Entry 8IOA (electron microscopy, 2.63 A resolution); this record covers chains A and B.

[Chain A (and B)]
Protein: Probable phosphoketolase
Source organism: Synechococcus elongatus (strain ATCC 33912 / PCC 7942 / FACHB-805)
Notes: chain B of this document is another copy of the same molecule, construct and numbering; everything in this record applies to it too
UniProtKB: A0A8T9U4A0 (A0A8T9U4A0_SYNEL); residue numbers follow UniProt; this construct covers 1-796
Amino-acid sequence (796 residues; numbered 1 to 796; the number before each row is that of its first residue):
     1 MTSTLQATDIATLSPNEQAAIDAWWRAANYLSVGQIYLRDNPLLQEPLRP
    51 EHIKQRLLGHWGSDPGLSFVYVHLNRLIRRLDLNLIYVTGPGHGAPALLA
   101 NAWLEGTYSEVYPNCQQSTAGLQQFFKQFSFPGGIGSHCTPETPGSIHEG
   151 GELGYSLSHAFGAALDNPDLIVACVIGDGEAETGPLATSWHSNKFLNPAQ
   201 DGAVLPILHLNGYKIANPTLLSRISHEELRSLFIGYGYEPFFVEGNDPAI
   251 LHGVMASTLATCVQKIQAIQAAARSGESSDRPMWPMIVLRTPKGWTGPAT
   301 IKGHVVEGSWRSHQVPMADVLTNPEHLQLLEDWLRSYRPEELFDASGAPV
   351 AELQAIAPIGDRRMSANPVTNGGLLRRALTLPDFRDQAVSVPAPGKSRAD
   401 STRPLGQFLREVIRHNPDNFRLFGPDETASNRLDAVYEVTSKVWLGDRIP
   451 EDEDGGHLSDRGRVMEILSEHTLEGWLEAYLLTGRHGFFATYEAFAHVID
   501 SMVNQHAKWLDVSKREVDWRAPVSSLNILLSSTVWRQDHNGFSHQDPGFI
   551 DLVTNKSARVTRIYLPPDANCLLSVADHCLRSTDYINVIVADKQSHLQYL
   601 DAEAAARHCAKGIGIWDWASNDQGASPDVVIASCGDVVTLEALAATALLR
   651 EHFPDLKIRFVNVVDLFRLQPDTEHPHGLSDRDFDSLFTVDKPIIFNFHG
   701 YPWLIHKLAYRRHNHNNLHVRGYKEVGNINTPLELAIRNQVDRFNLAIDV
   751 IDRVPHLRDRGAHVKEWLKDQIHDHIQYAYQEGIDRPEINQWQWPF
Unresolved in the structure: 1-8
Metal / ion sites: Mg2+: Asp178, Asn211, Tyr213 (together with thiamine diphosphate)
Residues lining bound ligands:
  - thiamine diphosphate (TPP), molecule 1: Ser63, Pro91, His93, Gly151, Glu152, Leu153, Gly177, Asp178, Gly179, Glu180, Thr183, His209, Asn211, Tyr213, Lys214, Ile215, Thr219, Lys293, His313
  - thiamine diphosphate (TPP), molecule 2: Asp426, Glu427, Leu468, Glu470, Phe495

[How chain A and chain B interact]
Pairs across the interface (193):
  Arg39(A) - Glu782(B)  salt bridge
  Gln55(A) - Glu782(B)
  Arg56(A) - Ile729(B)
  Arg56(A) - Asn730(B)  hydrogen bond (side chain-backbone)
  Arg56(A) - Thr731(B)
  Arg56(A) - Pro732(B)
  Leu58(A) - Gln537(B)
  Leu58(A) - His539(B)
  Leu58(A) - Ile729(B)  hydrophobic
  His60(A) - His539(B)  hydrogen bond (side chain-backbone)
  His60(A) - Asn540(B)
  Lys127(A) - Tyr780(B)
  Phe131(A) - Ile729(B)
  Phe131(A) - Tyr780(B)
  Phe131(A) - Gln781(B)
  Phe131(A) - Glu782(B)
  Phe131(A) - Gly783(B)
  Pro132(A) - Ile729(B)
  Pro132(A) - Thr731(B)
  Pro132(A) - Glu734(B)
  Pro132(A) - Ala779(B)
  Pro132(A) - Tyr780(B)  hydrophobic
  Pro132(A) - Gly783(B)
  Gly133(A) - Tyr780(B)
  Gly134(A) - Asn728(B)
  Gly134(A) - Ile729(B)
  Ile135(A) - Asn728(B)
  Ile135(A) - Ile729(B)
  Gly136(A) - Asn728(B)
  His138(A) - Gly541(B)  hydrogen bond (side chain-backbone)
  Thr140(A) - Asn728(B)
  Gly151(A) - Phe542(B)
  Glu152(A) - Phe495(B)
  Glu152(A) - Val498(B)
  Glu152(A) - Phe542(B)
  Gly179(A) - Leu468(B)
  Glu182(A) - Thr188(B)  hydrogen bond (backbone-side chain)
  Glu182(A) - Ile467(B)
  Glu182(A) - Leu468(B)  hydrogen bond (side chain-backbone)
  Glu182(A) - Ser469(B)
  Thr183(A) - Thr188(B)  hydrogen bond (backbone-side chain)
  Thr183(A) - Leu468(B)
  Thr183(A) - Ser469(B)
  Gly184(A) - Gly184(B)
  Gly184(A) - Thr188(B)  hydrogen bond (backbone-side chain)
  Gly184(A) - Ser469(B)
  Ala187(A) - Ala187(B)  hydrophobic
  Ala187(A) - Thr188(B)
  Thr188(A) - Glu182(B)  hydrogen bond (side chain-backbone)
  Thr188(A) - Thr183(B)  hydrogen bond (side chain-backbone)
  Thr188(A) - Gly184(B)  hydrogen bond (side chain-backbone)
  Thr188(A) - Ala187(B)
  His191(A) - Leu220(B)
  Lys194(A) - Leu220(B)
  Lys194(A) - Ile224(B)
  Phe195(A) - Leu220(B)  hydrophobic
  Tyr213(A) - Ile449(B)
  Tyr213(A) - Asp452(B)  hydrogen bond
  Lys214(A) - Asp426(B)
  Lys214(A) - Leu468(B)
  Ile215(A) - Asp426(B)
  Ala216(A) - Asp426(B)
  Asn217(A) - Asp426(B)  hydrogen bond (backbone-side chain)
  Asn217(A) - Lys442(B)
  Asn217(A) - Leu458(B)
  Pro218(A) - Trp444(B)
  Pro218(A) - Leu458(B)  hydrophobic
  Thr219(A) - Trp444(B)
  Leu220(A) - His191(B)
  Leu220(A) - Phe195(B)  hydrophobic
  Leu220(A) - Trp444(B)  hydrophobic
  Arg223(A) - Trp444(B)
  Arg223(A) - Asp447(B)
  Arg223(A) - Ile449(B)
  Arg223(A) - Asp452(B)  salt bridge
  Ile224(A) - Lys194(B)
  Glu228(A) - Gly235(B)
  Glu228(A) - Arg281(B)  salt bridge
  Glu228(A) - Met283(B)
  Ser231(A) - Ser231(B)
  Leu232(A) - Leu232(B)  hydrophobic
  Leu232(A) - Gly235(B)
  Leu232(A) - Tyr236(B)  hydrophobic
  Gly235(A) - Glu228(B)
  Gly235(A) - Leu232(B)
  Tyr236(A) - Leu232(B)  hydrophobic
  Tyr236(A) - Tyr236(B)  hydrogen bond
  Arg281(A) - Glu228(B)  salt bridge
  Met283(A) - Glu228(B)
  His304(A) - Asp454(B)  salt bridge
  Gly308(A) - Glu451(B)
  Trp310(A) - Gly455(B)
  Trp310(A) - Gly456(B)
  Arg311(A) - Asp454(B)
  Arg311(A) - Gly455(B)
  His313(A) - Asn540(B)
  Gln314(A) - His539(B)  hydrogen bond
  Asp426(A) - Lys214(B)
  Asp426(A) - Ile215(B)
  Asp426(A) - Ala216(B)
  Asp426(A) - Asn217(B)  hydrogen bond (side chain-backbone)
  Lys442(A) - Asn217(B)
  Trp444(A) - Pro218(B)
  Trp444(A) - Thr219(B)
  Trp444(A) - Leu220(B)  hydrophobic
  Trp444(A) - Arg223(B)
  Asp447(A) - Arg223(B)
  Ile449(A) - Tyr213(B)
  Ile449(A) - Arg223(B)
  Glu451(A) - Gly308(B)
  Asp452(A) - Tyr213(B)  hydrogen bond
  Asp452(A) - Arg223(B)  salt bridge
  Asp454(A) - Arg311(B)
  Gly455(A) - Arg311(B)
  Gly456(A) - Trp310(B)
  Leu458(A) - Asn217(B)
  Leu458(A) - Pro218(B)  hydrophobic
  Glu466(A) - Asn217(B)
  Ile467(A) - Glu182(B)
  Leu468(A) - Gly179(B)
  Leu468(A) - Glu182(B)  hydrogen bond (backbone-side chain)
  Leu468(A) - Thr183(B)
  Leu468(A) - Lys214(B)
  Ser469(A) - Glu182(B)
  Ser469(A) - Thr183(B)
  Ser469(A) - Gly184(B)
  Phe495(A) - Glu152(B)
  His497(A) - Asn504(B)  hydrogen bond
  His497(A) - Leu552(B)
  Val498(A) - Glu152(B)
  Asp500(A) - His497(B)
  Asp500(A) - Asp500(B)
  Asp500(A) - Leu552(B)
  Asn504(A) - Asp546(B)
  Gln505(A) - Phe542(B)
  Lys508(A) - Phe542(B)
  Lys508(A) - His544(B)  hydrogen bond (side chain-backbone)
  Val512(A) - His544(B)
  His539(A) - Leu58(B)
  His539(A) - His60(B)  hydrogen bond (backbone-side chain)
  His539(A) - Gln314(B)  hydrogen bond
  Asn540(A) - His60(B)
  Gly541(A) - His138(B)  hydrogen bond (backbone-side chain)
  Phe542(A) - Gly151(B)
  Phe542(A) - Glu152(B)
  Phe542(A) - Gln505(B)
  Phe542(A) - Lys508(B)
  His544(A) - Lys508(B)  hydrogen bond (backbone-side chain)
  His544(A) - Val512(B)
  Asp546(A) - Lys556(B)  salt bridge
  Asp551(A) - Asn555(B)
  Leu552(A) - His497(B)
  Leu552(A) - Leu552(B)  hydrophobic
  Asn555(A) - Asp551(B)
  Asn555(A) - Trp703(B)  hydrogen bond
  Lys556(A) - Asp546(B)  salt bridge
  Trp703(A) - Asn555(B)  hydrogen bond
  Trp703(A) - Trp703(B)
  Trp703(A) - His706(B)
  Trp703(A) - Lys707(B)
  Trp703(A) - Tyr710(B)  hydrophobic
  His706(A) - Trp703(B)
  His706(A) - Tyr710(B)
  Lys707(A) - Trp703(B)
  Tyr710(A) - Trp703(B)  hydrophobic
  Tyr710(A) - His706(B)
  Tyr710(A) - His715(B)
  His715(A) - Tyr710(B)  hydrogen bond
  Asn728(A) - Gly134(B)
  Asn728(A) - Ile135(B)
  Asn728(A) - Gly136(B)
  Asn728(A) - Thr140(B)
  Asn728(A) - Glu142(B)  hydrogen bond
  Ile729(A) - Leu58(B)  hydrophobic
  Ile729(A) - Phe131(B)
  Ile729(A) - Pro132(B)
  Ile729(A) - Gly134(B)
  Ile729(A) - Ile135(B)
  Asn730(A) - Arg56(B)  hydrogen bond (backbone-side chain)
  Thr731(A) - Arg56(B)
  Thr731(A) - Pro132(B)
  Glu734(A) - Pro132(B)
  Ala779(A) - Pro132(B)
  Tyr780(A) - Phe131(B)
  Tyr780(A) - Gly133(B)
  Gln781(A) - Phe131(B)
  Glu782(A) - Arg39(B)  salt bridge
  Glu782(A) - Gln55(B)
  Glu782(A) - Phe131(B)
  Gly783(A) - Arg56(B)
  Gly783(A) - Phe131(B)
  Gly783(A) - Pro132(B)
  Ile784(A) - Arg56(B)
Also at the interface, not in a pair above, chain A (115 interface residues in all): Ser130, Glu142, Glu149, Glu180, Pro185, Leu221, Ile234, Gly237, Gly303, Val305, Ala429, Arg448, His471, Ser501, Gln537, Asp538, Ser543, Tyr701
Also at the interface, not in a pair above, chain B (113 interface residues in all): Lys127, Ser130, Glu149, Pro185, Leu221, Ile234, Gly237, His304, Val305, His313, Ala429, Arg448, Glu466, His471, Ser501, Ser543, Tyr701, Ile784

[Summary]
115 residues of chain A face 113 of chain B across their interface; the contacts include 28 hydrogen bonds and
9 salt bridges. Among the polar pairs are Arg39(A)-Glu782(B), Arg223(A)-Asp452(B) and Glu228(A)-Arg281(B).
Bound to chain A: thiamine diphosphate. Asp178(A), Asn211(A) and Tyr213(A) coordinate Mg2+.
Chain A and chain B are both Probable phosphoketolase (Synechococcus elongatus (strain ATCC 33912 / PCC 7942 /
FACHB-805)); the structure, Cryo-EM structure of cyanobacteria phosphoketolase, was determined by electron
microscopy (same publication as 8IO6, 8IO7, 8IO8, 8IO9 and 8IOE).
